Entry 3UIN (X-ray diffraction, 2.60 A resolution); this record covers chains A and C of the 4 polymer chains in the assembly.

Chain A:
Molecule: SUMO-conjugating enzyme UBC9
From: Homo sapiens
Notes: EC 6.3.2.-
Reference sequence: P63279 (UBC9_HUMAN); numbering as in UniProt (aligned over 1-158)
Sequence (158 residues; numbered 1 to 158; the number before each row is that of its first residue):
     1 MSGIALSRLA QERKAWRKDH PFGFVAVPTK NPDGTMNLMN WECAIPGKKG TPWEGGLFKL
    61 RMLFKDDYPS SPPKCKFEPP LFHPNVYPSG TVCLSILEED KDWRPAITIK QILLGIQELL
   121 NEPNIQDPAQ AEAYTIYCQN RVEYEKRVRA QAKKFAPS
Not modelled in the structure: 1
Curated features (UniProtKB/Swiss-Prot):
  - region: Arg13 to Lys18 (Interaction with SUMO1)
  - active site: Cys93 (Glycyl thioester intermediate)
  - site: Ile4 (Interaction with RANBP2), Val25 (Interaction with RANBP2), Leu57 (Interaction with RANBP2), Asp100, Lys101 (Substrate binding)
  - modified residue: Ser2 (N-acetylserine), Lys65 (N6-acetyllysine), Ser71 (Phosphoserine)
  - cross-link (Glycyl lysine isopeptide (Lys-Gly)): Lys18 (interchain with G-Cter in SUMO2), Lys48 (interchain with G-Cter in SUMO2), Lys49 (interchain with G-Cter in SUMO1), Lys101 (interchain with G-Cter in SUMO2)
  - mutagenesis: Arg13 to Lys14 (Impairs binding to SUMO1 and catalytic activity), Arg17 to Lys18 (Impairs binding to SUMO1 and catalytic activity), Phe22 (F22A: Impairs binding to RANBP2), Val25 (V25A: Impairs binding to RANBP2), Val27 (V27A: Impairs binding to RANBP2), Glu42 (E42A: Slightly impairs binding to RANBP2), Lys48 (K48A: Slightly impairs binding to RANBP2), Glu54 (E54A: Slightly impairs binding to RANBP2), Leu57 (L57A: Impairs binding to RANBP2), Lys59 (K59A: Impairs binding to RANBP2), Arg61 (R61A: Slightly impairs binding to RANBP2), Asn85 (N85Q: Impairs catalytic activity), 4 further mutagenesis entries in UniProt

Chain C:
Molecule: Ran GTPase-activating protein 1
From: Homo sapiens
Reference sequence: P46060 (RAGP1_HUMAN); numbering as in UniProt (aligned over 419-587)
Sequence (171 residues; each row starts with the number of its first residue):
   417 SLTGEPAPVL SSPPPADVST FLAFPSPEKL LRLGPKSSVL IAQQTDTSDP EKVVSAFLKV
   477 SSVFKDEATV RMAVQDAVDA LMQKAFNSSS FNSNTFLTRL LVHMGLLKSE DKVKAIANLY
   537 GPLMALNHMV QQDYFPKALA PLLLAFVTKP NSALESCSFA RHSLLQTLYK V
Not modelled in the structure: 417-431
Differences from the reference sequence: expression tag (417-418)
Curated features (UniProtKB/Swiss-Prot):
  - motif: Leu523 to Glu526 (SUMO conjugation)
  - site (Hydrophobic interaction with UBE2I): Phe562, Lys565
  - modified residue: Ser428 (Phosphoserine), Ser435 (Phosphoserine), Thr436 (Phosphothreonine), Ser442 (Phosphoserine), Lys524 (N6-acetyllysine)
  - cross-link (Glycyl lysine isopeptide (Lys-Gly)): Lys452 (interchain with G-Cter in SUMO2), Lys524 (interchain with G-Cter in SUMO1), Lys586 (interchain with G-Cter in SUMO2)
  - mutagenesis: Lys524 (K524R: Loss of cross-link to SUMO1. Abolishes association with nuclear pores during interphase, and with mitotic spindles during mitosis)

Interface between chain A and chain C:
Residue-residue contacts (25; chain A residue first):
  Lys74(A) - Glu526(C)  salt bridge
  Tyr87(A) - Lys524(C)
  Tyr87(A) - Ser525(C)
  Tyr87(A) - Glu526(C)
  Ser89(A) - Glu526(C)  hydrogen bond
  Thr91(A) - Glu526(C)  hydrogen bond
  Cys93(A) - Lys524(C)  hydrogen bond
  Gln126(A) - Lys565(C)  hydrogen bond (backbone-side chain)
  Asp127(A) - Lys524(C)  hydrogen bond (backbone-side chain)
  Pro128(A) - Leu523(C)
  Pro128(A) - Lys524(C)
  Pro128(A) - Phe562(C)  hydrophobic
  Pro128(A) - Lys565(C)
  Ala129(A) - Lys524(C)
  Ala131(A) - Leu558(C)  hydrophobic
  Ala131(A) - Phe562(C)  hydrophobic
  Glu132(A) - Asn510(C)
  Glu132(A) - Leu558(C)
  Tyr134(A) - Ala561(C)  hydrophobic
  Tyr134(A) - Phe562(C)  hydrophobic
  Tyr134(A) - Lys565(C)
  Thr135(A) - Pro557(C)
  Thr135(A) - Leu558(C)
  Thr135(A) - Ala561(C)
  Gln139(A) - Pro557(C)
Also at the interface, not in a pair above, chain A (16 interface residues in all): Ile125, Gln130
Also at the interface, not in a pair above, chain C (12 interface residues in all): Thr514, Leu517

Summary:
The interface between chain A and chain C involves 16 residues on one side and 12 on the other, with 5
hydrogen bonds and 1 salt bridge. Polar contacts include Lys74(A)-Glu526(C), Ser89(A)-Glu526(C) and
Thr91(A)-Glu526(C).
Chain A is SUMO-conjugating enzyme UBC9 and chain C is Ran GTPase-activating protein 1, both from Homo
sapiens; the structure, Complex between human RanGAP1-SUMO2, UBC9 and the IR1 domain from RanBP2, was
determined by X-ray diffraction (same publication as 3UIO and 3UIP).
